Entry 8GDV (X-ray diffraction, 3.30 A resolution); this record covers chains A and M of the 12 polymer chains in the assembly.

Chain A:
Protein: Gag polyprotein
Organism: Human immunodeficiency virus 1
Reference sequence: D2ECD8 (D2ECD8_9HIV1); residues 1-231 here correspond to UniProt positions 133-363 (UniProt number = residue number + 132)
Amino-acid sequence (231 residues; numbered 1 to 231; the number before each row is that of its first residue):
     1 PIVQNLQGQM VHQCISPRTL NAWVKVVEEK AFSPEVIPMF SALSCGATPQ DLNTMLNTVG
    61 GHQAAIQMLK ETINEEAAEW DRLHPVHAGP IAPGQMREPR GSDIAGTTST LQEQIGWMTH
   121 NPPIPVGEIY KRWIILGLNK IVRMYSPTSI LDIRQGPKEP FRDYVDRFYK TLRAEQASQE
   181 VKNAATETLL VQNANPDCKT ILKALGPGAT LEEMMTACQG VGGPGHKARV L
Not modelled in the structure: 5-8, 86-98, 204-205, 215, 219-231
Differences from the reference sequence: engineered mutation Cys14 (Ala146 in D2ECD8), Cys45 (Glu177 in D2ECD8), Ile66 (Met198 in D2ECD8), Ala184 (Trp316 in D2ECD8), Ala185 (Met317 in D2ECD8)
Reported in the primary citation:
  - mutagenesis - M66I (>230-fold): decreased binding to LEN
  - mutagenesis - M66I: unchanged binding to NUP153
  - mutagenesis - M66I: unchanged binding to SEC24C
  - mutagenesis - M66I: increased stability
  - mutagenesis - M66I: decreased localization
  - mutagenesis - M66I: unchanged binding to Cleavage and polyadenylation specificity factor subunit 6 (chain M)

Chain M:
Protein: Cleavage and polyadenylation specificity factor subunit 6
Organism: Homo sapiens
Amino-acid sequence (15 residues; numbered 313 to 327; the number before each row is that of its first residue):
   313 PVLFPGQPFG QPPLG
Not modelled in the structure: 327

Interface between chain A and chain M:
Residue-residue contacts (29; chain A residue first):
  Asn53(A) - Phe321(M)
  Asn53(A) - Gly322(M)
  Leu56(A) - Phe321(M)  hydrophobic
  Asn57(A) - Pro320(M)
  Asn57(A) - Phe321(M)  hydrogen bond (side chain-backbone)
  Ile66(A) - Phe321(M)  hydrophobic
  Gln67(A) - Pro317(M)
  Gln67(A) - Gly318(M)
  Lys70(A) - Gly318(M)
  Lys70(A) - Gln319(M)  hydrogen bond (side chain-backbone)
  Lys70(A) - Phe321(M)
  Ile73(A) - Leu315(M)  hydrophobic
  Ile73(A) - Phe321(M)  hydrophobic
  Asn74(A) - Pro313(M)
  Asn74(A) - Val314(M)
  Asn74(A) - Leu315(M)  hydrogen bond (side chain-backbone)
  Ala77(A) - Val314(M)  hydrophobic
  Ser102(A) - Val314(M)
  Ala105(A) - Val314(M)  hydrophobic
  Gly106(A) - Gly322(M)
  Thr107(A) - Val314(M)
  Thr107(A) - Leu315(M)
  Thr107(A) - Gly322(M)
  Thr107(A) - Gln323(M)
  Thr107(A) - Pro324(M)
  Thr107(A) - Pro325(M)
  Thr108(A) - Pro325(M)
  Tyr130(A) - Leu315(M)
  Tyr130(A) - Phe321(M)
Interface residues without a listed pair, chain A (17 interface residues in all): Leu69, Gly101
Interface residues without a listed pair, chain M (13 interface residues in all): Phe316
Interface features reported in the paper:
  - residue pairs: Ile66(A)-Phe321(M) (hydrophobic contact)

In short:
Chain A and chain M form an interface of 17 and 13 residues respectively; the contacts include 3 hydrogen
bonds. Among the polar pairs are Asn57(A)-Phe321(M), Lys70(A)-Gln319(M) and Asn74(A)-Leu315(M). The paper
describes a hydrophobic contact between Ile66(A) and Phe321(M). The paper reports that M66I of chain A reduces
binding to LEN; M66I of chain A increases stability.
Chain A is Gag polyprotein (Human immunodeficiency virus 1) and chain M is Cleavage and polyadenylation
specificity factor subunit 6 (Homo sapiens); the structure, Structure of M66I mutant of disulfide stabilized
HIV-1 CA hexamer in complex with CPSF6 peptide and ..., was determined by X-ray diffraction.
